Entry 4ILT (X-ray diffraction, 2.55 A resolution); this record covers chain A.

[Chain A]
Name: Intradiol ring-cleavage dioxygenase
From: Streptomyces sp. SirexAA-E
UniProtKB: G2NEL6 (G2NEL6_9ACTO); numbering as in UniProt (aligned over 77-230)
Chain sequence (155 residues; numbered 76 to 230; the number before each row is that of its first residue):
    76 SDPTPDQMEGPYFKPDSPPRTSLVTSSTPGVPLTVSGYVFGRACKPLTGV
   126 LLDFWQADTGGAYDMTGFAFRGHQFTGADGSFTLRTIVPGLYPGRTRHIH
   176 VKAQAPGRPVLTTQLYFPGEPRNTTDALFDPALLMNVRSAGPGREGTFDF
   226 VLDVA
Disordered / not traced: 76
Construct notes: expression tag (76)
Metal / ion sites: Fe ion: Tyr138, His173, His175
What the authors report for this chain:
  - Fe ion coordination: Tyr138, His173, His175
  - contacts within the chain: Tyr87-Tyr167 (hydrogen bond)
  - conformationally variable residues (side-chain flip): Tyr167
  - catalytic residues: Tyr167 (citing earlier work)

[Summary]
Tyr138, His173 and His175 form the Fe ion site. The paper reports the catalytic residue Tyr167; Fe ion
coordination by Tyr138, His173 and His175.
Chain A is Intradiol ring-cleavage dioxygenase (Streptomyces sp. SirexAA-E); the structure, Structure of the
dioxygenase domain of SACTE_2871, a novel dioxygenase carbohydrate-binding protein fusion from the
cellulolytic ..., was determined by X-ray diffraction, deposited together with 4ILV.
